Entry 8QKA (X-ray diffraction, 2.00 A resolution); this record covers chain A.

== Chain A ==
Name: UDP-2,3-diacylglucosamine hydrolase
Organism: Klebsiella pneumoniae
UniProt: A6T5R0 (LPXH_KLEP7); numbering as in UniProt (aligned over 1-240)
Chain sequence (246 residues; each row starts with the number of its first residue):
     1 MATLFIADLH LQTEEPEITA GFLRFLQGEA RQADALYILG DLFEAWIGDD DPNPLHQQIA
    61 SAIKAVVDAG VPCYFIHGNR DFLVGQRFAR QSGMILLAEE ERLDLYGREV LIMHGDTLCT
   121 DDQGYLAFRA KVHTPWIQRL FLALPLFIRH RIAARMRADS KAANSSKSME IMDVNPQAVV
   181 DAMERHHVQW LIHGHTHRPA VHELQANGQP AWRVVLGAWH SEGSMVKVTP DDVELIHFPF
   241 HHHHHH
Unresolved in the structure: 1, 158-170, 243-246
Differences from the reference sequence: conflict Glu17 (Ala in A6T5R0); expression tag (241-246)
Ion coordination: Mn2+ site 1: Asp8, His10, Asp41, His197; Mn2+ site 2: Asp41, Asn79, His114, His195
Ligand contacts: JEDI-852 (VTK; 2-[methyl(methylsulfonyl)amino]-N-(4-piperidin-1-ylsulfonylphenyl)benzamide): Ala45, Trp46, Ile47, Asn79, Arg80, Phe82, Leu83, Tyr125, Phe128, Phe141, Ile152, Ala153, Met156, Ile171, His195

== Summary ==
Chain A binds JEDI-852. Asp8, His10, Asp41 and His197 form the Mn2+ site 1. Asp41, Asn79, His114 and His195
form the Mn2+ site 2.
Chain A is UDP-2,3-diacylglucosamine hydrolase (Klebsiella pneumoniae); the structure, Structure of K.
pneumoniae LpxH in complex with JEDI-852, was determined by X-ray diffraction (same publication as 8QJZ, 8QK2,
8QK5 and 8QK9).
